Entry 8REB (electron microscopy, 3.40 A resolution); this record covers chains D and E of the 9 polymer chains in the assembly.

Chain D:
Name: DNA-directed RNA polymerase subunit beta'
From: Escherichia coli K-12
Reference sequence: P0A8T7 (RPOC_ECOLI); numbering as in UniProt (aligned over 4-1376)
Amino-acid sequence (1373 residues; row label = number of the first residue in the row):
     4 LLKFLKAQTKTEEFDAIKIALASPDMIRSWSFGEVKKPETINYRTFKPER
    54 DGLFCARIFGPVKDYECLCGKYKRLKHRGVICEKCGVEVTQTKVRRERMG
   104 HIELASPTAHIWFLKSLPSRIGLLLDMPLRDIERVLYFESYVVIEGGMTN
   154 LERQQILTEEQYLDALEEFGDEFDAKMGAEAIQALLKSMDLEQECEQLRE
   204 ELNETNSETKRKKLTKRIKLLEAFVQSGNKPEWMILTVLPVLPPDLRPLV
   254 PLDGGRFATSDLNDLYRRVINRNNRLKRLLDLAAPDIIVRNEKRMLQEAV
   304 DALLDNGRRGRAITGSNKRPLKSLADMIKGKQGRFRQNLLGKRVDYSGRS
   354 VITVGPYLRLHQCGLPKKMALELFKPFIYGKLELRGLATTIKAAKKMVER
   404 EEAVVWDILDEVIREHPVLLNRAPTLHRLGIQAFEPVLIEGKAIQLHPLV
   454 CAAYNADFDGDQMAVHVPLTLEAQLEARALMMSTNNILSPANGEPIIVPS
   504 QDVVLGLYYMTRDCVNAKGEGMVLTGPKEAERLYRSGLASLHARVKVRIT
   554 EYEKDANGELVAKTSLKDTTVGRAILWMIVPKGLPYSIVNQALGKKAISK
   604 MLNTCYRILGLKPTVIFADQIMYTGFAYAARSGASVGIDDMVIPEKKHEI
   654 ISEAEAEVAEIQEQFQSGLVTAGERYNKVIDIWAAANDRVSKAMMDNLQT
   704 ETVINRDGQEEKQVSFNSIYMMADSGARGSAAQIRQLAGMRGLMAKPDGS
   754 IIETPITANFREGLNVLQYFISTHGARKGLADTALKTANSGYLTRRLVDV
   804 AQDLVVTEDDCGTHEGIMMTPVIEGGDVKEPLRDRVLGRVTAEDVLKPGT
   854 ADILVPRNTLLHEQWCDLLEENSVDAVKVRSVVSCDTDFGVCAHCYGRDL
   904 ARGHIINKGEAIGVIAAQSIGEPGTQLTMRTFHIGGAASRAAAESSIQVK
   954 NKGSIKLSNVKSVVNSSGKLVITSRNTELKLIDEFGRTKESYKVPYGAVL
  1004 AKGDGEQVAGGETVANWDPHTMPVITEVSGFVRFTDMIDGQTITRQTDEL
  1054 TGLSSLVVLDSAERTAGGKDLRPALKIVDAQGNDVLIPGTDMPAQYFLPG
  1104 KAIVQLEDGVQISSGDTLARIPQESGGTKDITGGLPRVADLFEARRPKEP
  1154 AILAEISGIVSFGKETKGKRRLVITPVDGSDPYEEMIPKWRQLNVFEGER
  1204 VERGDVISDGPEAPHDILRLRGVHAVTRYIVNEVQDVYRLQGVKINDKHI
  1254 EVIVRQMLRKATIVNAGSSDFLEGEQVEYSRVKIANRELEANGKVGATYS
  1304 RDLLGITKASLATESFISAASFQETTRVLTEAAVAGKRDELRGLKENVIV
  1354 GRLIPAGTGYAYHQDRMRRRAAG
Disordered / not traced: 933-944, 1050-1056, 1068-1074, 1089-1096, 1127-1135
UniProt features mapped onto this chain:
  - binding site (Zn(2+)): Cys70, Cys72, Cys85, Cys88, Cys814, Cys888, Cys895, Cys898
  - binding site (Mg(2+)): Asp460, Asp462, Asp464
  - modified residue: Lys983 (N6-acetyllysine)
Ion coordination: Zn2+ site 1: Cys70, Leu71, Cys88; Mg2+: Asp460, Asp462, Asp464 (shared with 1 residue of chain R); Zn2+ site 2: Cys814, Cys898

Chain E:
Name: DNA-directed RNA polymerase subunit omega
From: Escherichia coli K-12
Notes: EC 2.7.7.6
Reference sequence: P0A800 (RPOZ_ECOLI); residues 2-75 here = UniProt positions 2-75
Amino-acid sequence (74 residues; numbered 2 to 75; the number before each row is that of its first residue):
     2 ARVTVQDAVEKIGNRFDLVLVAARRARQMQVGGKDPLVPEENDKTTVIAL
    52 REIEEGLINNQILDVRERQEQQEQ

Chain D / chain E interface:
Contacting residue pairs (41):
  His364(D) - Val4(E)
  Val415(D) - Lys45(E)  hydrogen bond (backbone-side chain)
  Arg417(D) - Glu42(E)
  Arg417(D) - Asn43(E)  hydrogen bond
  Glu418(D) - Ala2(E)
  Glu418(D) - Asp44(E)
  Glu418(D) - Lys45(E)
  Glu418(D) - Val48(E)
  Leu474(D) - Ala27(E)  hydrophobic
  Leu474(D) - Arg28(E)
  Leu474(D) - Gln31(E)
  Leu474(D) - Thr46(E)
  Leu474(D) - Thr47(E)
  Glu475(D) - Ala24(E)
  Glu475(D) - Arg28(E)  salt bridge
  Gln477(D) - Thr47(E)
  Leu478(D) - Val20(E)
  Leu478(D) - Ala23(E)  hydrophobic
  Leu478(D) - Thr47(E)
  Leu478(D) - Leu51(E)  hydrophobic
  Glu479(D) - Val20(E)
  Arg481(D) - Arg3(E)
  Arg481(D) - Val6(E)
  Arg481(D) - Val48(E)
  Arg481(D) - Leu51(E)
  Ala482(D) - Val6(E)  hydrophobic
  Ala482(D) - Arg16(E)  hydrogen bond (backbone-side chain)
  Leu483(D) - Arg16(E)
  Leu483(D) - Phe17(E)  hydrophobic
  Thr487(D) - Val4(E)  hydrogen bond (side chain-backbone)
  Asn488(D) - Val6(E)
  Asn488(D) - Arg16(E)  hydrogen bond
  Leu614(D) - Thr5(E)
  Leu614(D) - Gln7(E)
  Arg905(D) - Arg16(E)
  Asn910(D) - Asn15(E)  hydrogen bond (side chain-backbone)
  Lys911(D) - Phe17(E)
  Gly1360(D) - Phe17(E)
  Thr1361(D) - Phe17(E)
  Thr1361(D) - Val20(E)
  Thr1361(D) - Leu21(E)
Interface residues without a listed pair, chain D (25 interface residues in all): Glu414, His419, Lys615, Gly912, Glu913

Summary:
Chain D and chain E form an interface of 25 and 24 residues respectively, with 6 hydrogen bonds and 1 salt
bridge. Among the polar pairs are Glu475(D)-Arg28(E), Val415(D)-Lys45(E) and Arg417(D)-Asn43(E). Curated
annotation (UniProt) lists 8 Zn2+-binding residues and 3 Mg2+-binding residues on chain D.
Chain D is DNA-directed RNA polymerase subunit beta' and chain E is DNA-directed RNA polymerase subunit omega,
both from Escherichia coli K-12; the structure, Cryo-EM structure of bacterial RNA polymerase-sigma54 initial
transcribing complex - 6nt complex, was determined by electron microscopy together with 8RE4, 8REA, 8REC, 8RED
and 8REE from the same study.
